7RMI - chains B and G of the 6 polymer chains in the assembly; structure by electron microscopy, 3.20 A resolution.

== Chain B ==
Name: Guanine nucleotide-binding protein G(I)/G(S)/G(T) subunit beta-1
Organism: Homo sapiens
Reference sequence: P62873 (GBB1_HUMAN); numbering as in UniProt (aligned over 2-340)
Chain sequence (370 residues; row label = number of the first residue in the row; numbers below 1 keep their minus sign (Met-29 is residue -29)):
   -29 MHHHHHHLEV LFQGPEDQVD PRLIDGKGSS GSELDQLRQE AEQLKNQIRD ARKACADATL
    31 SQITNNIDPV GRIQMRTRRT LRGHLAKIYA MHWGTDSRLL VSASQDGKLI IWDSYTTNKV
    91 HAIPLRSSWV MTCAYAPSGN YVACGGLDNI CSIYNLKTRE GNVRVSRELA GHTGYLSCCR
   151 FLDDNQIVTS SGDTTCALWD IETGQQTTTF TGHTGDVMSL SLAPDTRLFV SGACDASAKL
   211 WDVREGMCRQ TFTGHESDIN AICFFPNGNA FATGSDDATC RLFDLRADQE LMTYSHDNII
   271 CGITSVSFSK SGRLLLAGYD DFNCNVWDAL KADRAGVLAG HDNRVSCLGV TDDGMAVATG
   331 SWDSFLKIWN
Not modelled in the structure: -29 to 13, 128-132
Sequence notes: initiating methionine (-29); expression tag (-28 to 1)
UniProt features mapped onto this chain:
  - modified residue: Ser2 (N-acetylserine), His266 (Phosphohistidine)
  - natural variant: Leu30 (L30F: In MRD42; uncertain significance), Arg52 (R52G: In MRD42), Gly64 (G64V: In MRD42), Asp76 (D76E: In MRD42; D76G: In MRD42), Gly77 (G77S: In MRD42), Lys78 (K78R: In MRD42), Ile80 (I80N: In MRD42; I80T: In MRD42), His91 (H91R: In MRD42; uncertain significance), Ala92 (A92T: In MRD42), Pro94 (P94S: In MRD42), Leu95 (L95P: In MRD42), Arg96 (R96L: In MRD42), 5 further natural variant entries in UniProt

== Chain G ==
Name: Guanine nucleotide-binding protein G(I)/G(S)/G(O) subunit gamma-2
Organism: Homo sapiens
Reference sequence: P59768 (GBG2_HUMAN); residue numbers follow UniProt; this construct covers 1-68
Chain sequence (68 residues; each row starts with the number of its first residue):
     1 MASNNTASIA QARKLVEQLK MEANIDRIKV SKAAADLMAY CEAHAKEDPL LTPVPASENP
    61 FREKKFFC
Not modelled in the structure: 1-12, 51-68
UniProt features mapped onto this chain:
  - modified residue: Ala2 (N-acetylalanine), Cys68 (Cysteine methyl ester)
  - lipidation: Cys68 (S-geranylgeranyl cysteine)

== How chain B and chain G interact ==
Contacting residue pairs (40; chain B residue first):
  Leu14(B) - Leu19(G)  hydrophobic
  Leu14(B) - Lys20(G)
  Leu14(B) - Ala23(G)  hydrophobic
  Lys15(B) - Leu19(G)
  Ile18(B) - Leu19(G)  hydrophobic
  Ile18(B) - Ala23(G)  hydrophobic
  Arg22(B) - Ile25(G)
  Cys25(B) - Ile28(G)  hydrogen bond (side chain-backbone)
  Cys25(B) - Val30(G)
  Asp27(B) - Lys29(G)
  Asp27(B) - Val30(G)
  Ala28(B) - Val30(G)
  Leu30(B) - Ala34(G)  hydrophobic
  Ile33(B) - Ala34(G)  hydrophobic
  Thr34(B) - Met38(G)
  Ile37(B) - Met38(G)  hydrophobic
  Ile43(B) - Leu50(G)
  Cys218(B) - Met21(G)
  Phe235(B) - Leu37(G)  hydrophobic
  Phe235(B) - Tyr40(G)  hydrophobic
  Pro236(B) - Tyr40(G)  hydrogen bond (backbone-side chain)
  Asn237(B) - Tyr40(G)
  Leu252(B) - Leu37(G)  hydrophobic
  Arg256(B) - Asp26(G)
  Arg256(B) - Arg27(G)
  Arg256(B) - Ile28(G)
  Arg256(B) - Ala33(G)
  Arg256(B) - Asp36(G)  salt bridge
  Leu261(B) - Val30(G)  hydrophobic
  Lys280(B) - Glu47(G)
  Ser281(B) - His44(G)
  Ser281(B) - Asp48(G)  hydrogen bond
  Arg283(B) - Cys41(G)
  Leu300(B) - Leu37(G)  hydrophobic
  Leu300(B) - Met38(G)  hydrophobic
  Leu300(B) - Cys41(G)  hydrophobic
  Asp323(B) - Pro49(G)
  Gly324(B) - Pro49(G)
  Gly324(B) - Leu50(G)
  Asn340(B) - Leu50(G)
Other interface residues (no listed pair), chain B (33 interface residues in all): Ala26, Arg219, Thr221, Asp254, Ala257, Ser279, Met325
Other interface residues (no listed pair), chain G (23 interface residues in all): Gln18

== Summary ==
33 residues of chain B face 23 of chain G across their interface, with 3 hydrogen bonds and 1 salt bridge.
Polar contacts include Arg256(B)-Asp36(G), Cys25(B)-Ile28(G) and Pro236(B)-Tyr40(G).
Chain B is Guanine nucleotide-binding protein G(I)/G(S)/G(T) subunit beta-1 and chain G is Guanine
nucleotide-binding protein G(I)/G(S)/G(O) subunit gamma-2, both from Homo sapiens; the structure, SP6-11
biased agonist bound to active human neurokinin 1 receptor in complex with miniGs/q70, was determined by
electron microscopy (same publication as 7RMG and 7RMH).
